Entry 2YA1 (X-ray diffraction, 2.25 A resolution); this record covers chain A.

# Chain A
Protein: Putative alkaline amylopullulanase
Organism: Streptococcus pneumoniae
Notes: fragment: catalytic domain, residues 135-1143
UniProt: Q97SQ7 (Q97SQ7_STRPN); residue numbers follow UniProt; this construct covers 135-1143
Sequence (1014 residues; numbered 130 to 1143; the number before each row is that of its first residue):
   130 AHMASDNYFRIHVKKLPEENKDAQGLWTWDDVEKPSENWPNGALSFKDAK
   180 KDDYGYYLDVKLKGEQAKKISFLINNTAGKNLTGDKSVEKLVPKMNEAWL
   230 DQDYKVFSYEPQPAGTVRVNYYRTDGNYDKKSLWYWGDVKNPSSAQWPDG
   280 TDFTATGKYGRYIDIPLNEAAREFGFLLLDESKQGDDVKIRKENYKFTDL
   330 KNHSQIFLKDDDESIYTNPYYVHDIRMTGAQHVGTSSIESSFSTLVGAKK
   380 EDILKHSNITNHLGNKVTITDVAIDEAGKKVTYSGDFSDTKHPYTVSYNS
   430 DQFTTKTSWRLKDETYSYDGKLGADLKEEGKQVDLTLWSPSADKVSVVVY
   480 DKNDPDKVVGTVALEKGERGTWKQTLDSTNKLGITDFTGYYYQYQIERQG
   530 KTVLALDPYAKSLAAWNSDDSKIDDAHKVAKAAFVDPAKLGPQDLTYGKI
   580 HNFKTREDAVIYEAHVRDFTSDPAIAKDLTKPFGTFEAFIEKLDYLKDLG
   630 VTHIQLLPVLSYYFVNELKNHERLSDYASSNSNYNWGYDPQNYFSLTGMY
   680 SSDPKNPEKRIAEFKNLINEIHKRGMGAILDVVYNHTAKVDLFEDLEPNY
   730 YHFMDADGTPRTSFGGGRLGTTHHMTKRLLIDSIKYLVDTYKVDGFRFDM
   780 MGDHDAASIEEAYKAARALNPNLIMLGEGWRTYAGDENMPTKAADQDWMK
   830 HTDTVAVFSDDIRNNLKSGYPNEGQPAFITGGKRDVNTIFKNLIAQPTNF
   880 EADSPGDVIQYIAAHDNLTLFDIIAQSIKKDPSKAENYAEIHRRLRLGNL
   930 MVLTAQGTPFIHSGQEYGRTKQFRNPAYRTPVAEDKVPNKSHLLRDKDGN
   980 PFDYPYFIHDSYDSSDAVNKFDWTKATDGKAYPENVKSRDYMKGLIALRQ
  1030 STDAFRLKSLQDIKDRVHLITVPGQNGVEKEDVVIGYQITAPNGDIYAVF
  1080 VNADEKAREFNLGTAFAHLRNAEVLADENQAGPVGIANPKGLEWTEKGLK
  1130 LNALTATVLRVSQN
Unresolved in the structure: 193, 362-367, 375-381, 391-402, 412-418
Differences from the reference sequence: expression tag (130-134); conflict Asn954 (Asp in Q97SQ7), Arg958 (Lys in Q97SQ7)
Metal / ion sites: Na+ near Asp353 (its only coordinating residue here)

# Summary
Chain A is Putative alkaline amylopullulanase (Streptococcus pneumoniae); the structure, Product complex of a
multi-modular glycogen-degrading pneumococcal virulence factor SpuA, was determined by X-ray diffraction,
deposited together with 2YA0 and 2YA2.
